Entry 6AOD (X-ray diffraction, 1.80 A resolution); this record covers chains B and C of the 3 polymer chains in the assembly.

Chain B:
Molecule: FXIa Antibody FAB Heavy Chain
Source organism: Homo sapiens
Notes: antibody fragment or engineered binder
Amino-acid sequence (229 residues; row label = number of the first residue in the row):
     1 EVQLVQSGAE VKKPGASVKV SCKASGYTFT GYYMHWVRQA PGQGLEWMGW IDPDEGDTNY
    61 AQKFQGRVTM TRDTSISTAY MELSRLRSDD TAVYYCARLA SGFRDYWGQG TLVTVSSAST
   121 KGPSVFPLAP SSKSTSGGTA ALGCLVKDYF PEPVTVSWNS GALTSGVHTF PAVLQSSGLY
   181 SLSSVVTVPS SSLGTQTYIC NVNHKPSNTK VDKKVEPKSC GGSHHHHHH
Disordered / not traced: 131-137, 219-229
Disulfide bonds: Cys22-Cys96, Cys144-Cys200
From the paper describing this entry:
  - binding site for sulfate ion: His35

Chain C:
Molecule: Coagulation factor XI
Source organism: Homo sapiens
Notes: EC 3.4.21.27
UniProtKB: P03951 (FA11_HUMAN); residues 370-606 here correspond to UniProt positions 388-624 (UniProt number = residue number + 18)
Amino-acid sequence (245 residues; numbered 370 to 614; the number before each row is that of its first residue):
   370 IVGGTASVRG EWPWQVTLHT TSPTQRHLCG GSIIGNQWIL TAAHCFYGVE SPKILRVYSG
   430 ILQQSEIKED TSFFGVQEII IHDQYKMAES GYDIALLKLE TTVQYTDSQR PISLPSKGDR
   490 NVIYTDCWVT GWGYRKLRDK IQNTLQKAKI PLVTNEECQK RYRGHKITHK MICAGYREGG
   550 KDACKGDAGG PLSCKHNEVW HLVGITSWGE GCAQRERPGV YTNVVEYVDW ILEKTQAHHH
   610 HHHHH
Disordered / not traced: 606-614
Differences from the reference sequence: engineered mutation Gln432 (Asn450 in P03951), Gln473 (Asn491 in P03951), Ser482 (Cys500 in P03951), Ala557 (Ser575 in P03951); expression tag (607-614)
Disulfide bonds: Cys398-Cys414, Cys496-Cys563, Cys527-Cys542, Cys553-Cys581
Residues lining bound ligands: Co2+ (CO): Gly404, Asn405, Tyr474
From the paper describing this entry:
  - catalytic residues: His413, Asp462, Asp551 (citing earlier work)
  - mutagenesis - S557A: abolished catalytic activity on SN-59
  - binding site for sulfate ion: Arg507

Interface between chain B and chain C:
Residue-residue contacts (11; chain B residue first):
  Tyr33(B) - Lys505(C)  hydrogen bond
  Tyr33(B) - Arg507(C)  hydrogen bond (side chain-backbone)
  Tyr33(B) - Asp508(C)
  Trp50(B) - Asp508(C)
  Glu55(B) - Arg504(C)  salt bridge
  Thr58(B) - Lys509(C)  hydrogen bond (backbone-side chain)
  Gln62(B) - Pro392(C)
  Leu99(B) - Arg507(C)  hydrogen bond (backbone-side chain)
  Ala100(B) - Arg507(C)
  Ser101(B) - Leu506(C)
  Ser101(B) - Arg507(C)
Interface residues without a listed pair, chain B (11 interface residues in all): His35, Asp52, Asn59
The authors on this interface:
  - residue pairs: Tyr33(B)-Lys505(C) (hydrogen bond), Asp52(B)-Lys505(C), Glu55(B)-Arg504(C) (salt bridge), Leu99(B)-Arg507(C) (hydrogen bond)
  - epitope / paratope residues, chain B: Tyr33(B), Asp52(B), Glu55(B), Leu99(B)
  - epitope / paratope residues, chain C: Arg504(C)

Overview:
11 residues of chain B and 7 residues of chain C are in contact, with 4 hydrogen bonds and 1 salt bridge.
Among the polar pairs are Glu55(B)-Arg504(C), Tyr33(B)-Lys505(C) and Tyr33(B)-Arg507(C). The authors report
hydrogen bonds between Tyr33(B) and Lys505(C) and Leu99(B) and Arg507(C); a contact between Asp52(B) and
Lys505(C); a salt bridge between Glu55(B) and Arg504(C). The paper reports catalytic residues His413(C),
Asp462(C) and Asp551(C); S557A of chain C abolishes catalytic activity on SN-59.
Chain B is FXIa Antibody FAB Heavy Chain and chain C is Coagulation factor XI, both from Homo sapiens; the
structure, FXIa antibody complex, was determined by X-ray diffraction.
